Entry 8HFS (electron microscopy, 2.98 A resolution); this record covers chains Z and F of the 8 polymer chains in the assembly.

== Chain Z (and F) ==
Protein: Mannose-specific PTS system, IID component
From: Lactococcus lactis subsp. lactis (strain KF147)
Notes: EC 2.7.1.69; chain F of this document is another copy of the same molecule, construct and numbering; everything in this record applies to it too
UniProt: D2BKY9 (D2BKY9_LACLK); residues 1-307 here = UniProt positions 1-307
Amino-acid sequence (307 residues; row label = number of the first residue in the row):
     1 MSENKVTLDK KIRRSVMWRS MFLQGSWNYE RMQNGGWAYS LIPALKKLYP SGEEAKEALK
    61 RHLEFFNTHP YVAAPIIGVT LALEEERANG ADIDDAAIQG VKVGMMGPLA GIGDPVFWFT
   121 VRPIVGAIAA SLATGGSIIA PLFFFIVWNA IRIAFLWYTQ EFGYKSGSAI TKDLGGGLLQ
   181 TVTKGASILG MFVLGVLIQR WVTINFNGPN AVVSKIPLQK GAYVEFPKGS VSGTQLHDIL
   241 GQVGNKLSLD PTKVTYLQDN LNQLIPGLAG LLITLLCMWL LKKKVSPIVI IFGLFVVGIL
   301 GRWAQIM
Not modelled in the structure: 1-4 (chain F: 1-5)
Ligand contacts: alpha-D-mannopyranose (MAN): Q24, W27, M32, Q33, N67, T68, H69, P70, A110, D114, W118

== Interface between chain Z and chain F ==
Contacting residue pairs (11):
  F226(Z) - L236(F)  hydrophobic
  F226(Z) - H237(F)
  P227(Z) - G233(F)
  K228(Z) - S232(F)  hydrogen bond (backbone-side chain)
  G229(Z) - S232(F)  hydrogen bond (backbone-side chain)
  S230(Z) - S232(F)  hydrogen bond (backbone-side chain)
  V231(Z) - V231(F)  hydrophobic
  V231(Z) - S232(F)
  V231(Z) - L236(F)  hydrophobic
  I239(Z) - L240(F)  hydrophobic
  D250(Z) - H237(F)
Other interface residues (no listed pair), chain Z (12 interface residues in all): L236, L240, V243, L249

== In short ==
12 residues of chain Z and 6 residues of chain F are in contact, with 3 hydrogen bonds. Among the polar pairs
are K228(Z)-S232(F), G229(Z)-S232(F) and S230(Z)-S232(F). Bound to chain Z: alpha-D-mannopyranose.
Chain Z and chain F are both Mannose-specific PTS system, IID component (Lactococcus lactis subsp. lactis
(strain KF147)); the structure, The structure of LcnA, LciA, and the man-PTS of Lactococcus lactis, was
determined by electron microscopy.
